Entry 2BUU (X-ray diffraction, 1.80 A resolution); this record covers chains A and B.

[Chain A]
Name: Protocatechuate 3,4-dioxygenase alpha chain
From: Acinetobacter calcoaceticus
Notes: EC 1.13.11.3
Reference sequence: P20371 (PCXA_ACICA); the construct lacks a stretch of the UniProt sequence, so the offset changes along the chain: -3 to 88 = UniProt 1-92; 89-200 = UniProt 98-209
Chain sequence (209 residues; numbered -3 to 200 plus 5 insertion-coded residues; the number before each row is that of its first residue; a row labelled like 88A-88E holds insertion residues (88A, then the next letters in order); numbers below 1 keep their minus sign (Met-3 is residue -3)):
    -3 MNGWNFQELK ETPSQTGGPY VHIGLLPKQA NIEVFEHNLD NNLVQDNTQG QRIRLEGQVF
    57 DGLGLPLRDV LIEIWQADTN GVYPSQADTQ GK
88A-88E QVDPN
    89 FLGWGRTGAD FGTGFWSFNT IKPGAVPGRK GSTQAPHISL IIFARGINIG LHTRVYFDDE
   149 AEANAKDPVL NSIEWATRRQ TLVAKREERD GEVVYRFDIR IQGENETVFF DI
Disordered / not traced: -3 to 3
Swiss-Prot annotation at these positions:
  - binding site (3,4-dihydroxybenzoate): Arg133

[Chain B]
Name: Protocatechuate 3,4-dioxygenase beta chain
From: Acinetobacter calcoaceticus
Notes: EC 1.13.11.3
Reference sequence: P20372 (PCXB_ACICA); residues 300-540 here correspond to UniProt positions 1-241 (UniProt number = residue number - 299)
Chain sequence (241 residues; row label = number of the first residue in the row):
   300 MSQIIWGAYA QRNTEDHPPA YAPGYKTSVL RSPKNALISI AETLSEVTAP HFSADKFGPK
   360 DNDLILNYAK DGLPIGERVI VHGYVRDQFG RPVKNALVEV WQANASGRYR HPNDQYIGAM
   420 DPNFGGCGRM LTDDNGYYVF RTIKPGPYPW RNRINEWSPA HIHFSLIADG WAQRLISQFY
   480 FEGDTLIDSC PILKTIPSEQ QRRALIALED KSNFIEADSR CYRFDITLRG RRATYFENDL
   540 T
Disordered / not traced: 300-302
Construct notes: engineered mutation Ser457 (Arg158 in P20372)
Metal / ion sites: Fe ion: Tyr408, His460, His462 (together with 4-nitrocatechol)
Small-molecule neighbours: 4-nitrocatechol (4NC): Tyr408, Tyr447, Trp449, Ser457, His460, His462, Gln477, Ile491
Swiss-Prot annotation at these positions:
  - binding site (Fe cation): Tyr408, Tyr447, His460, His462

[Interface between chain A and chain B]
Pairs across the interface - 175 pairs, chain A then chain B:
  Glu4(A) - Gln387(B)  hydrogen bond
  Leu5(A) - Gln387(B)  hydrogen bond (backbone-backbone)
  Leu5(A) - Thr526(B)
  Lys6(A) - Asp315(B)  salt bridge
  Lys6(A) - Gln499(B)
  Lys6(A) - Gln500(B)
  Lys6(A) - Thr526(B)
  Glu7(A) - Arg311(B)  salt bridge
  Glu7(A) - His316(B)  salt bridge
  Glu7(A) - Gln500(B)  hydrogen bond (backbone-side chain)
  Glu7(A) - Thr526(B)
  Glu7(A) - Arg528(B)
  Thr8(A) - His316(B)
  Thr8(A) - Phe463(B)
  Thr8(A) - Leu474(B)
  Thr8(A) - Leu504(B)
  Thr8(A) - Ile525(B)
  Thr8(A) - Thr526(B)  hydrogen bond (backbone-backbone)
  Pro9(A) - Asp315(B)
  Pro9(A) - His316(B)
  Pro9(A) - Ser476(B)  hydrogen bond (backbone-side chain)
  Pro9(A) - Ile495(B)  hydrophobic
  Pro9(A) - Gln500(B)
  Pro9(A) - Leu504(B)  hydrophobic
  Ser10(A) - His316(B)  hydrogen bond (backbone-side chain)
  Ser10(A) - Pro317(B)
  Ser10(A) - Ile475(B)  hydrogen bond (side chain-backbone)
  Gln11(A) - Ile475(B)  hydrogen bond (backbone-backbone)
  Gln11(A) - Ser476(B)
  Gln11(A) - Gln477(B)
  Gln11(A) - Tyr479(B)  hydrogen bond
  Gln11(A) - Ile491(B)
  Gln11(A) - Leu492(B)
  Gln11(A) - Thr494(B)
  Gln11(A) - Ile495(B)
  Gln11(A) - Leu504(B)
  Thr12(A) - Tyr324(B)
  Gly13(A) - Trp400(B)
  Gly13(A) - His462(B)
  Gly13(A) - Ile475(B)
  Pro15(A) - His410(B)
  Tyr16(A) - Trp400(B)
  Tyr16(A) - Tyr408(B)  hydrophobic
  Tyr16(A) - His410(B)
  Tyr16(A) - Asn412(B)
  Tyr16(A) - Asp413(B)
  Tyr16(A) - Tyr447(B)  hydrogen bond
  Val17(A) - Trp400(B)
  His18(A) - His410(B)  hydrogen bond
  Ile19(A) - Trp400(B)  hydrophobic
  Ile19(A) - Tyr408(B)  hydrophobic
  Ile19(A) - Arg409(B)
  Ile19(A) - His410(B)
  Ile19(A) - Gly425(B)
  Ile19(A) - Cys426(B)
  Gly20(A) - Val399(B)
  Gly20(A) - Trp400(B)
  Gly20(A) - Cys426(B)
  Leu21(A) - Glu398(B)
  Leu21(A) - Trp400(B)  hydrophobic
  Leu21(A) - Ser464(B)
  Leu21(A) - Ile475(B)  hydrophobic
  Ala26(A) - Pro411(B)
  Asn27(A) - Pro411(B)
  Ile28(A) - Tyr367(B)  hydrophobic
  Ile28(A) - Arg409(B)
  Ile28(A) - Gly424(B)
  Val30(A) - Asn366(B)
  Val30(A) - Cys426(B)  hydrophobic
  Phe31(A) - Asp360(B)
  Phe31(A) - Arg428(B)
  His33(A) - Lys355(B)  hydrogen bond (side chain-backbone)
  His33(A) - Arg428(B)  hydrogen bond (backbone-side chain)
  Leu35(A) - Phe351(B)  hydrophobic
  Leu35(A) - Glu398(B)
  Asp57(A) - Leu329(B)
  Gly58(A) - Leu329(B)  hydrogen bond (backbone-backbone)
  Leu59(A) - Leu329(B)  hydrophobic
  Leu63(A) - Arg330(B)
  Asp65(A) - Arg330(B)  salt bridge
  Glu69(A) - Ile466(B)
  Glu69(A) - Trp470(B)
  Glu69(A) - Arg473(B)  salt bridge
  Trp71(A) - Ser344(B)  hydrogen bond (side chain-backbone)
  Trp71(A) - Thr347(B)  hydrogen bond
  Trp71(A) - Ala348(B)
  Trp71(A) - Pro349(B)
  Trp71(A) - Trp470(B)
  Tyr79(A) - Ser344(B)  hydrogen bond
  Tyr79(A) - Thr347(B)
  Pro80(A) - Ala348(B)
  Pro80(A) - His350(B)
  Ser81(A) - Thr347(B)
  Ser81(A) - Ala348(B)  hydrogen bond (side chain-backbone)
  Ser81(A) - His350(B)
  Gln82(A) - His350(B)  hydrogen bond (backbone-side chain)
  Ala83(A) - Val346(B)
  Ala83(A) - Thr347(B)
  Ala83(A) - Arg530(B)
  Asp84(A) - Thr347(B)
  Thr85(A) - Leu343(B)
  Gln86(A) - Leu343(B)
  Leu90(A) - His350(B)
  Trp92(A) - Pro349(B)  hydrophobic
  Trp92(A) - Phe351(B)  hydrophobic
  Trp92(A) - Ile466(B)  hydrophobic
  Trp92(A) - Trp470(B)
  Arg94(A) - Glu398(B)  salt bridge
  Arg94(A) - Ile466(B)
  Arg94(A) - Arg473(B)
  Phe99(A) - His410(B)
  Gly116(A) - Leu539(B)
  Gly116(A) - Thr540(B)
  Arg117(A) - Ala340(B)
  Arg117(A) - Glu341(B)  hydrogen bond (side chain-backbone)
  Arg117(A) - Asp538(B)
  Arg117(A) - Leu539(B)
  Lys118(A) - Asp538(B)  hydrogen bond (backbone-backbone)
  Lys118(A) - Thr540(B)  hydrogen bond (backbone-backbone)
  Gly119(A) - Thr540(B)  hydrogen bond (backbone-backbone)
  Gln122(A) - Thr342(B)  hydrogen bond
  Gln122(A) - Ser344(B)
  His125(A) - Ser344(B)  hydrogen bond
  Ser127(A) - Trp470(B)
  Ile129(A) - Trp470(B)  hydrophobic
  Ile129(A) - Arg473(B)
  Phe131(A) - Arg473(B)
  Phe131(A) - Ile475(B)  hydrophobic
  Arg133(A) - Tyr324(B)
  Arg133(A) - Thr326(B)
  Arg133(A) - Arg330(B)  hydrogen bond (backbone-side chain)
  Gly134(A) - Tyr324(B)  hydrogen bond (backbone-side chain)
  Gly134(A) - Thr326(B)
  Gly134(A) - Ser327(B)
  Gly134(A) - Arg330(B)
  Ile135(A) - Arg330(B)
  Asn136(A) - Pro317(B)
  Asn136(A) - Pro318(B)  hydrogen bond (side chain-backbone)
  Asn136(A) - Ala319(B)  hydrogen bond (side chain-backbone)
  Asn136(A) - Ala321(B)
  Asn136(A) - Tyr324(B)
  Ile137(A) - Arg311(B)
  Ile137(A) - His316(B)
  Ile137(A) - Pro317(B)
  Arg142(A) - Thr342(B)
  Arg142(A) - Ser344(B)
  Arg142(A) - Glu345(B)  salt bridge
  Ile161(A) - Ile337(B)  hydrophobic
  Arg166(A) - Asn334(B)
  Ile189(A) - Arg330(B)
  Ile189(A) - Ser331(B)
  Ile189(A) - Pro332(B)
  Gln190(A) - Val328(B)  hydrogen bond (side chain-backbone)
  Gln190(A) - Leu329(B)
  Gln190(A) - Ser331(B)  hydrogen bond (side chain-backbone)
  Glu194(A) - Pro332(B)
  Glu194(A) - Lys333(B)  hydrogen bond (side chain-backbone)
  Glu194(A) - Asn334(B)  hydrogen bond (side chain-backbone)
  Val196(A) - Ile337(B)  hydrophobic
  Phe197(A) - Pro332(B)  hydrophobic
  Phe197(A) - Leu336(B)
  Phe197(A) - Ile337(B)  hydrogen bond (backbone-backbone)
  Phe198(A) - Ile337(B)
  Phe198(A) - Ile339(B)  hydrophobic
  Asp199(A) - Arg311(B)
  Asp199(A) - Thr313(B)
  Asp199(A) - Ile337(B)  hydrogen bond (backbone-backbone)
  Asp199(A) - Ser338(B)
  Asp199(A) - Ile339(B)  hydrogen bond (backbone-backbone)
  Ile200(A) - Ile339(B)  hydrophobic
  Ile200(A) - Glu341(B)
  Ile200(A) - Glu345(B)
  Ile200(A) - Trp470(B)
  Ile200(A) - Ala471(B)  hydrophobic
  Ile200(A) - Arg528(B)  hydrogen bond (backbone-side chain)
Also at the interface, not in a pair above, chain A (79 interface residues in all): Pro23, Gln25, Glu29, Val114, Pro115, Ala132, Leu139, His140, Val157, Ser160, Trp163
Also at the interface, not in a pair above, chain B (86 interface residues in all): Asn312, Asp386, Phe388, Gly389, Leu396, Gly427, Ala503

[Summary]
Chain A and chain B form an interface of 79 and 86 residues respectively; the contacts include 37 hydrogen
bonds and 7 salt bridges. Polar contacts include Lys6(A)-Asp315(B), Glu7(A)-Arg311(B) and Glu7(A)-His316(B).
4-nitrocatechol is bound between chain A and chain B.
Here chain A is Protocatechuate 3,4-dioxygenase alpha chain and chain B is Protocatechuate 3,4-dioxygenase
beta chain, both from Acinetobacter calcoaceticus. Entry 2BUU (Crystal Structure Of Protocatechuate
3,4-Dioxygenase from Acinetobacter Sp. ADP1 Mutant R457S in complex with 4-Nitrocatechol) was determined by
X-ray diffraction.
